Entry 6IFR (electron microscopy, 3.40 A resolution); this record covers chains F and J of the 10 polymer chains in the assembly.

Chain F:
Protein: Type III-A CRISPR-associated RAMP protein Csm3
From: Streptococcus thermophilus ND03
UniProtKB: A0A2U2M035 (A0A2U2M035_STRTR); numbering as in UniProt (aligned over 1-220)
Chain sequence (220 residues; each row starts with the number of its first residue):
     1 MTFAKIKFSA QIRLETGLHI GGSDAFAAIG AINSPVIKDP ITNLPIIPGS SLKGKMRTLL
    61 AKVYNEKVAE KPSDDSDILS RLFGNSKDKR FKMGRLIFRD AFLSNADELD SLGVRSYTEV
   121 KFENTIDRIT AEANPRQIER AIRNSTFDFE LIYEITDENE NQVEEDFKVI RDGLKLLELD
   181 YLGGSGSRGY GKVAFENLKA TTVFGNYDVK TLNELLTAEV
Not modelled in the structure: 218-220
Differences from the reference sequence: engineered mutation Asn-33 (Asp in A0A2U2M035)

Chain J:
Molecule: type III-A CRISPR-Cas interference complex, NTR
Sequence (43 nucleotides; each row starts with the number of its first residue):
     1 GGUAGGAAUG GGUAAUUAUA GCGAGCUAGA AAGCGUUUCC GUC
Not modelled in the structure: 1-6, 42-43

Interface between chain F and chain J:
Residue-residue contacts (17; chain F residue first):
  Ala-28(F) / A24(J)  phosphate contact
  Ile-29(F) / G23(J)  hydrogen bond to the sugar
  Ile-29(F) / A24(J)  phosphate contact
  Asn-33(F) / A24(J)  hydrogen bond to the phosphate
  Ser-86(F) / A32(J)  base contact
  Lys-87(F) / A32(J)  hydrogen bond to the sugar
  Lys-87(F) / G33(J)  sugar contact
  Ala-133(F) / G21(J)  base contact
  Ala-133(F) / C22(J)  hydrogen bond to the sugar
  Asn-134(F) / G23(J)  sugar contact
  Asn-134(F) / A24(J)  hydrogen bond to the sugar
  Asn-134(F) / G25(J)  sugar contact
  Pro-135(F) / C22(J)  base contact
  Pro-135(F) / G23(J)  sugar contact
  Pro-135(F) / A24(J)  sugar contact
  Arg-136(F) / A24(J)  base contact
  Gln-137(F) / G23(J)  base contact
Interface residues without a listed pair, chain F (13 interface residues in all): Asp-24, Gly-30, Ala-31
Interface residues without a listed pair, chain J (9 interface residues in all): A28, G29

Summary:
The interface between chain F and chain J involves 13 residues on one side and 9 on the other; the contacts
include 5 hydrogen bonds. Polar pairs include Ile-29(F)/G23(J), Lys-87(F)/A32(J) and Ala-133(F)/C22(J).
Chain F is Type III-A CRISPR-associated RAMP protein Csm3 (Streptococcus thermophilus ND03) and chain J is
type III-A CRISPR-Cas interference complex, NTR; the structure, Type III-A Csm complex, Cryo-EM structure of
Csm-NTR, ATP bound, was determined by electron microscopy together with 6IFK, 6IFL, 6IFN, 6IFU, 6IFY, 6IFZ and
6IG0 from the same study.
